PDB entry 4YG2 | X-ray diffraction, 3.70 A resolution | chains A and C of the 6 polymer chains in the assembly

== Chain A ==
Protein: DNA-directed RNA polymerase subunit alpha
Source organism: Escherichia coli O157:H7
Notes: EC 2.7.7.6
UniProt: P0A7Z6 (RPOA_ECO57); numbering as in UniProt (aligned over 1-329)
Sequence (329 residues; each row starts with the number of its first residue):
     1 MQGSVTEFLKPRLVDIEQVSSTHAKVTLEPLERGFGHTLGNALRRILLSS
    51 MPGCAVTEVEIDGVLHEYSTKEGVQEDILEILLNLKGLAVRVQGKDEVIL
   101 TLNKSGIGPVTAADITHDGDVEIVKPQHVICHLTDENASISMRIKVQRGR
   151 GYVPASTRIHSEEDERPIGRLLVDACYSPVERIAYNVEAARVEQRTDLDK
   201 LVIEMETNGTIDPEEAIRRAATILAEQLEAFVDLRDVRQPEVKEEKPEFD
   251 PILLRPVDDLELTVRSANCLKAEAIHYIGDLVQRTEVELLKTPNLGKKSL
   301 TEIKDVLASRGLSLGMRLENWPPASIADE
Disordered / not traced: 1-6, 326-329

== Chain C ==
Protein: DNA-directed RNA polymerase subunit beta
Source organism: Escherichia coli O157:H7
Notes: EC 2.7.7.6
UniProt: P0A8V4 (RPOB_ECO57); residue numbers follow UniProt; this construct covers 1-1342
Sequence (1342 residues; row label = number of the first residue in the row):
     1 MVYSYTEKKRIRKDFGKRPQVLDVPYLLSIQLDSFQKFIEQDPEGQYGLE
    51 AAFRSVFPIQSYSGNSELQYVSYRLGEPVFDVQECQIRGVTYSAPLRVKL
   101 RLVIYEREAPEGTVKDIKEQEVYMGEIPLMTDNGTFVINGTERVIVSQLH
   151 RSPGVFFDSDKGKTHSSGKVLYNARIIPYRGSWLDFEFDPKDNLFVRIDR
   201 RRKLPATIILRALNYTTEQILDLFFEKVIFEIRDNKLQMELVPERLRGET
   251 ASFDIEANGKVYVEKGRRITARHIRQLEKDDVKLIEVPVEYIAGKVVAKD
   301 YIDESTGELICAANMELSLDLLAKLSQSGHKRIETLFTNDLDHGPYISET
   351 LRVDPTNDRLSALVEIYRMMRPGEPPTREAAESLFENLFFSEDRYDLSAV
   401 GRMKFNRSLLREEIEGSGILSKDDIIDVMKKLIDIRNGKGEVDDIDHLGN
   451 RRIRSVGEMAENQFRVGLVRVERAVKERLSLGDLDTLMPQDMINAKPISA
   501 AVKEFFGSSQLSQFMDQNNPLSEITHKRRISALGPGGLTRERAGFEVRDV
   551 HPTHYGRVCPIETPEGPNIGLINSLSVYAQTNEYGFLETPYRKVTDGVVT
   601 DEIHYLSAIEEGNYVIAQANSNLDEEGHFVEDLVTCRSKGESSLFSRDQV
   651 DYMDVSTQQVVSVGASLIPFLEHDDANRALMGANMQRQAVPTLRADKPLV
   701 GTGMERAVAVDSGVTAVAKRGGVVQYVDASRIVIKVNEDEMYPGEAGIDI
   751 YNLTKYTRSNQNTCINQMPCVSLGEPVERGDVLADGPSTDLGELALGQNM
   801 RVAFMPWNGYNFEDSILVSERVVQEDRFTTIHIQELACVSRDTKLGPEEI
   851 TADIPNVGEAALSKLDESGIVYIGAEVTGGDILVGKVTPKGETQLTPEEK
   901 LLRAIFGEKASDVKDSSLRVPNGVSGTVIDVQVFTRDGVEKDKRALEIEE
   951 MQLKQAKKDLSEELQILEAGLFSRIRAVLVAGGVEAEKLDKLPRDRWLEL
  1001 GLTDEEKQNQLEQLAEQYDELKHEFEKKLEAKRRKITQGDDLAPGVLKIV
  1051 KVYLAVKRRIQPGDKMAGRHGNKGVISKINPIEDMPYDENGTPVDIVLNP
  1101 LGVPSRMNIGQILETHLGMAAKGIGDKINAMLKQQQEVAKLREFIQRAYD
  1151 LGADVRQKVDLSTFSDEEVMRLAENLRKGMPIATPVFDGAKEAEIKELLK
  1201 LGDLPTSGQIRLYDGRTGEQFERPVTVGYMYMLKLNHLVDDKMHARSTGS
  1251 YSLVTQQPLGGKAQFGGQRFGEMEVWALEAYGAAYTLQEMLTVKSDDVNG
  1301 RTKMYKNIVDGNHQMEPGMPESFNVLLKEIRSLGINIELEDE
Disordered / not traced: 1-2
Curated features (UniProtKB/Swiss-Prot):
  - modified residue (N6-acetyllysine): Lys1022, Lys1200
Metal / ion sites: Mg2+: Glu813 (shared with 2 residues of chain D)

== How chain A and chain C interact ==
Pairs across the interface (74; chain A residue first):
  Asn41(A) - Gly1215(C)
  Asn41(A) - Arg1216(C)  hydrogen bond (side chain-backbone)
  Asn41(A) - Thr1217(C)  hydrogen bond (side chain-backbone)
  Asn41(A) - Gly1218(C)
  Arg44(A) - Tyr1087(C)
  Arg44(A) - Gly1091(C)  hydrogen bond (side chain-backbone)
  Arg45(A) - Glu1083(C)  hydrogen bond (side chain-backbone)
  Arg45(A) - Asp1084(C)  salt bridge
  Arg45(A) - Gly1215(C)  hydrogen bond (side chain-backbone)
  Arg45(A) - Arg1216(C)
  Ser49(A) - Glu1083(C)  hydrogen bond
  Leu65(A) - Gly874(C)
  His66(A) - Ile873(C)
  His66(A) - Gly874(C)
  His66(A) - Thr927(C)
  His66(A) - Val928(C)
  His66(A) - Ile929(C)
  Glu67(A) - Lys1057(C)  salt bridge
  Tyr68(A) - Tyr756(C)
  Tyr68(A) - Ile929(C)  hydrophobic
  Tyr68(A) - Ala1055(C)
  Tyr68(A) - Lys1057(C)
  Thr70(A) - Ala729(C)
  Thr70(A) - Lys755(C)
  Lys71(A) - Asp728(C)
  Glu72(A) - Lys958(C)  salt bridge
  Gly73(A) - Tyr726(C)
  Gly73(A) - Asp728(C)  hydrogen bond (backbone-side chain)
  Val74(A) - Asp728(C)
  Val74(A) - Ala729(C)  hydrogen bond (backbone-backbone)
  Gln75(A) - Val727(C)
  Gln75(A) - Ala729(C)
  Gln75(A) - Val771(C)
  Glu76(A) - Ala729(C)
  Asp77(A) - Lys755(C)  salt bridge
  Asp77(A) - Tyr756(C)
  Asp77(A) - Asn766(C)
  Asp77(A) - Met768(C)
  Leu79(A) - Leu693(C)  hydrophobic
  Leu79(A) - Tyr756(C)
  Leu79(A) - Lys1057(C)
  Glu80(A) - Met768(C)
  Leu83(A) - Leu693(C)  hydrophobic
  Leu83(A) - Arg694(C)
  Lys86(A) - Asp826(C)  salt bridge
  Ile107(A) - Leu773(C)  hydrophobic
  Thr134(A) - Tyr726(C)
  Thr134(A) - Val727(C)  hydrogen bond (side chain-backbone)
  Thr134(A) - Leu773(C)
  Asp135(A) - Tyr726(C)
  Tyr152(A) - Val823(C)
  Tyr152(A) - Gln824(C)
  Pro154(A) - Arg1059(C)
  Ser156(A) - Arg1059(C)  hydrogen bond
  Glu162(A) - Lys864(C)  salt bridge
  Leu172(A) - Glu876(C)
  Asp174(A) - Asp826(C)
  Glu181(A) - Arg821(C)  hydrogen bond (backbone-side chain)
  Arg182(A) - Asn1090(C)
  Arg182(A) - Gly1091(C)
  Arg182(A) - Thr1092(C)
  Ile183(A) - Gly1091(C)
  Ala184(A) - Asn1090(C)
  Ala184(A) - Gly1091(C)
  Tyr185(A) - Tyr1087(C)  hydrogen bond
  Tyr185(A) - Gly1218(C)  hydrogen bond (side chain-backbone)
  Asn186(A) - Glu1089(C)
  Glu261(A) - Gly858(C)
  Glu261(A) - Glu859(C)  hydrogen bond (side chain-backbone)
  Ala308(A) - Phe906(C)
  Ser309(A) - Phe906(C)
  Ser309(A) - Gly907(C)
  Arg310(A) - Phe906(C)
  Arg310(A) - Glu908(C)  salt bridge
Interface residues without a listed pair, chain A (46 interface residues in all): Leu48, Ile159, Glu165, Ile168, Leu171, Cys176, Gly311
Interface residues without a listed pair, chain C (53 interface residues in all): Ser730, Gln767, Pro769, Ser772, Ile831, Thr878, Glu962, Ile1082, Met1085, Pro1093

== Summary ==
Chain A and chain C form an interface of 46 and 53 residues respectively; the contacts include 14 hydrogen
bonds and 7 salt bridges. Polar contacts include Arg45(A)-Asp1084(C), Glu67(A)-Lys1057(C) and
Glu72(A)-Lys958(C).
Here chain A is DNA-directed RNA polymerase subunit alpha and chain C is DNA-directed RNA polymerase subunit
beta, both from Escherichia coli O157:H7. Entry 4YG2 (X-ray crystal structur of Escherichia coli RNA
polymerase sigma70 holoenzyme) was determined by X-ray diffraction.
